Entry 9NOS (electron microscopy, 3.50 A resolution); this record covers chains B and A.

# Chain B
Protein: Taste receptor type 1 member 3
From: Homo sapiens
UniProt: Q7RTX0 (TS1R3_HUMAN); residues 21-852 here = UniProt positions 21-852
Chain sequence (859 residues; numbered -6 to 852; the number before each row is that of its first residue; numbers below 1 keep their minus sign (Met-6 is residue -6)):
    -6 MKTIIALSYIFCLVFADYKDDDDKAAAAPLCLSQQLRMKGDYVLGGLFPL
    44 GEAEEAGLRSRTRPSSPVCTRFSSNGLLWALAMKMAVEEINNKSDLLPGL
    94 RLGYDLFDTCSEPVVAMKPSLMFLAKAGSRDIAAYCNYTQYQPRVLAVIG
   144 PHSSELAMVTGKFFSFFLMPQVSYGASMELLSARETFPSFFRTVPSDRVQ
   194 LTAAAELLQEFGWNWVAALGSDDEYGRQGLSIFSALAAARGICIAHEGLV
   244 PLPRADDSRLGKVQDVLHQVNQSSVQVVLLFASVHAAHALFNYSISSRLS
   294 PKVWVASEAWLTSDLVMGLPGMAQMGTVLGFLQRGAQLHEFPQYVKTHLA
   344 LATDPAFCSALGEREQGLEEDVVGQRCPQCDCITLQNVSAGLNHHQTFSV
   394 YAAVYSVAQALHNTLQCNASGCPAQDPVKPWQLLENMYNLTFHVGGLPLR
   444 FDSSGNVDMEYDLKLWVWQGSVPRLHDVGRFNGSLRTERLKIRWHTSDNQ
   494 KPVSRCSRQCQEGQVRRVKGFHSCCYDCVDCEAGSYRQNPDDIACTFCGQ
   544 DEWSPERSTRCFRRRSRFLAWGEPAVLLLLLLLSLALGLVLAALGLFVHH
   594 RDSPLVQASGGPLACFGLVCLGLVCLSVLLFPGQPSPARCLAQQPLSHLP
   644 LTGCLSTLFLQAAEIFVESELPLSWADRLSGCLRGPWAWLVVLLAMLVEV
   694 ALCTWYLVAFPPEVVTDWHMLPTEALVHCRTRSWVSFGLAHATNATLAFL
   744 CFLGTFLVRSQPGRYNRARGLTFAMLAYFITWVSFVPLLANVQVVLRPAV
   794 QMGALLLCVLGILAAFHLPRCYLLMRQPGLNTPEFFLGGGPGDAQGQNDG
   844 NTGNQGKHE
Disordered / not traced: -6 to 22, 47-53, 247-254, 355-367, 831-852
Differences from the reference sequence: expression tag (-6 to 20); conflict Arg757 (Cys in Q7RTX0)
UniProt features mapped onto this chain:
  - region: Ile536 to Glu545 (Required for brazzein responsiveness)
  - glycosylation (N-linked (GlcNAc...) asparagine): Asn85, Asn130, Asn264, Asn285, Asn380, Asn411, Asn432, Asn475
  - natural variant: Arg757 (C757R: this construct carries the variant)
  - mutagenesis: Ala537 (A537G: Retains partial activity toward brazzein; however response to other sweeteners tested is suppressed; A537P: Receptor unresponsive to all sweeteners tested ...), Phe540 (F540A/H: Reduces the response to brazzein and monellin; F540L: Reduces the response to monellin; F540Y/P: Reduces the response to brazzein ...)
Cystine bridges: Cys24-Cys351, Cys62-Cys103, Cys236-Cys517, Cys370-Cys373, Cys410-Cys415, Cys499-Cys518, Cys503-Cys521, Cys524-Cys538, Cys541-Cys554, Cys633-Cys722
Covalently attached groups: N-acetylglucosamine (NAG) linked to Asn85, Asn130, Asn264, Asn285, Asn380, Asn411, Asn432, Asn475

# Chain A
Protein: Taste receptor type 1 member 2
From: Homo sapiens
UniProt: Q8TE23 (TS1R2_HUMAN); numbering as in UniProt (aligned over 19-839)
Chain sequence (848 residues; numbered -8 to 839; the number before each row is that of its first residue; numbers below 1 keep their minus sign (Met-8 is residue -8)):
    -8 MKTIIALSYIFCLVFAYPYDVPDYAAAAEPAENSDFYLPGDYLLGGLFSL
    42 HANMKGIVHLNFLQVPMCKEYEVKVIGYNLMQAMRFAVEEINNDSSLLPG
    92 VLLGYEIVDVCYISNNVQPVLYFLAHEDNLLPIQEDYSNYISRVVAVIGP
   142 DNSESVMTVANFLSLFLLPQITYSAISDELRDKVRFPALLRTTPSADHHI
   192 EAMVQLMLHFRWNWIIVLVSSDTYGRDNGQLLGERVARRDICIAFQETLP
   242 TLQPNQNMTSEERQRLVTIVDKLQQSTARVVVVFSPDLTLYHFFNEVLRQ
   292 NFTGAVWIASESWAIDPVLHNLTELRHLGTFLGITIQSVPIPGFSEFREW
   342 GPQAGPPPLSRTSQSYTCNQECDNCLNATLSFNTILRLSGERVVYSVYSA
   392 VYAVAHALHSLLGCDKSTCTKRVVYPWQLLEEIWKVNFTLLDHQIFFDPQ
   442 GDVALHLEIVQWQWDRSQNPFQSVASYYPLQRQLKNIQDISWHTINNTIP
   492 MSMCSKRCQSGQKKKPVGIHVCCFECIDCLPGTFLNHTEDEYECQACPNN
   542 EWSYQSETSCFKRQLVFLEWHEAPTIAVALLAALGFLSTLAILVIFWRHF
   592 QTPIVRSAGGPMCFLMLTLLLVAYMVVPVYVGPPKVSTCLCRQALFPLCF
   642 TICISCIAVRSFQIVCAFKMASRFPRAYSYWVRYQGPYVSMAFITVLKMV
   692 IVVIGMLATGLSPTTRTDPDDPKITIVSCNPNYRNSLLFNTSLDLLLSVV
   742 GFSFAYMGKELPTNYNEAKFITLSMTFYFTSSVSLCTFMSAYSGVLVTIV
   792 DLLVTVLNLLAISLGYFGPKCYMILFYPERNTPAYFNSMIQGYTMRRD
Disordered / not traced: -8 to 24, 47-51, 343-357, 830-839
Differences from the reference sequence: expression tag (-8 to 18)
UniProt features mapped onto this chain:
  - glycosylation (N-linked (GlcNAc...) asparagine): Asn84, Asn248, Asn292, Asn312, Asn368, Asn428, Asn487, Asn527
Cystine bridges: Cys59-Cys102, Cys233-Cys513, Cys363-Cys366, Cys405-Cys410, Cys495-Cys514, Cys499-Cys517, Cys520-Cys535, Cys538-Cys551, Cys630-Cys720
Covalently attached groups: N-acetylglucosamine (NAG) linked to Asn84, Asn248, Asn292, Asn312, Asn368, Asn428, Asn487, Asn527

# Interface between chain B and chain A
Cross-chain cystine bridges: Cys129(B)-Cys359(A)
Residue-residue contacts - 90 pairs, chain B then chain A:
  Arg54(B) with Ser155(A), hydrogen bond (side chain-backbone); Leu156(A), hydrogen bond (side chain-backbone); Leu158(A)
  Thr55(B) with Leu158(A); Trp418(A); Glu422(A)
  Arg56(B) with Ser129(A), hydrogen bond; Trp418(A)
  Pro57(B) with Asp127(A); Tyr128(A), hydrogen bond (backbone-backbone); Ser129(A); Leu156(A); Phe157(A), hydrophobic; Trp418(A)
  Ser59(B) with Glu126(A), hydrogen bond
  Val107(B) with Ser155(A); Leu156(A)
  Met110(B) with Leu156(A), hydrophobic
  Lys111(B) with Gln125(A); Glu126(A); Tyr128(A)
  Leu114(B) with Leu122(A), hydrophobic; Ile124(A), hydrophobic; Phe153(A), hydrophobic
  Arg123(B) with Pro123(A); Ile124(A), hydrogen bond (backbone-backbone)
  Asp124(B) with Leu121(A); Leu122(A); Pro123(A)
  Ile125(B) with Leu121(A); Leu122(A), hydrogen bond (backbone-backbone); Ile124(A), hydrophobic
  Ala126(B) with Asn120(A); Leu121(A), hydrophobic
  Ala127(B) with Leu112(A); Tyr113(A); Asn120(A), hydrogen bond (backbone-backbone)
  Tyr128(B) with Gln109(A)
  Cys129(B) with Gln109(A); Cys359(A), disulfide
  Tyr131(B) with Leu54(A), hydrogen bond (side chain-backbone); Val56(A), hydrophobic
  Tyr134(B) with Leu112(A)
  Val152(B) with Asn152(A)
  Lys155(B) with Val108(A); Glu145(A), salt bridge; Thr149(A)
  Phe156(B) with Phe153(A), hydrophobic
  Phe159(B) with Gln109(A)
  Phe160(B) with Leu112(A), hydrophobic
  Leu161(B) with Phe53(A)
  Thr179(B) with Ile104(A)
  Pro181(B) with Phe53(A), hydrophobic
  Glu217(B) with Arg217(A), salt bridge
  Arg220(B) with Arg217(A)
  Gln221(B) with Arg217(A)
  Leu242(B) with Gln221(A)
  Gln262(B) with Ile510(A)
  Gln265(B) with Ile510(A)
  Leu427(B) with Phe53(A), hydrophobic
  Tyr431(B) with Phe53(A), hydrophobic
  Arg509(B) with Gln266(A)
  Arg510(B) with Glu516(A), salt bridge
  Val511(B) with Gln266(A)
  Phe514(B) with Ala235(A); Phe236(A); Gln237(A)
  His515(B) with Phe236(A); Gln237(A), hydrogen bond (side chain-backbone); Glu238(A)
  Ser516(B) with Phe236(A); Lys263(A); Gln266(A), hydrogen bond
  Tyr519(B) with Gln266(A), hydrogen bond
  Glu663(B) with Lys760(A), salt bridge
  Trp727(B) with Phe779(A)
  Phe742(B) with Phe768(A), hydrophobic; Thr771(A)
  Leu746(B) with Leu764(A), hydrophobic
  Phe749(B) with Thr763(A); Thr767(A)
  Leu750(B) with Lys750(A); Lys760(A)
  Val751(B) with Lys750(A), hydrogen bond (backbone-side chain)
  Arg752(B) with Glu751(A)
  Val776(B) with Val774(A), hydrophobic; Thr778(A)
  Val779(B) with Thr778(A); Ala782(A), hydrophobic
  Ala783(B) with Ala782(A), hydrophobic
Other interface residues (no listed pair), chain B (61 interface residues in all): Ser58, Pro106, Met115, Leu223, Ser224, Ala231, Ser266, Trp424, Glu428
Other interface residues (no listed pair), chain A (60 interface residues in all): Ala116, Pro178, Thr214, Asp218, Arg256, Val508, Gly509, Phe743, Tyr747

# Summary
61 residues of chain B face 60 of chain A across their interface, with 1 disulfide bond, 13 hydrogen bonds and
4 salt bridges. Polar contacts include Lys155(B)-Glu145(A), Glu217(B)-Arg217(A) and Arg510(B)-Glu516(A).
UniProt lists 2 mutagenesis sites on chain B.
Chain B is Taste receptor type 1 member 3 and chain A is Taste receptor type 1 member 2, both from Homo
sapiens; the structure, Human sweet taste receptor (TAS1R2 + TAS1R3) from the PEG400 dataset, was determined
by electron microscopy, deposited together with 9NOR, 9NOT, 9NOU, 9NOV, 9NOW, 9NOX and 9O38.
